PDB entry 7ZC6 | electron microscopy, 4.27 A resolution (low resolution: residue-level contacts below are approximate; hydrogen-bond / salt-bridge calls are withheld) | chains A and B of the 6 polymer chains in the assembly

[Chain A]
Name: RnfA
Organism: Clostridium tetanomorphum
Sequence (191 residues; each row starts with the number of its first residue):
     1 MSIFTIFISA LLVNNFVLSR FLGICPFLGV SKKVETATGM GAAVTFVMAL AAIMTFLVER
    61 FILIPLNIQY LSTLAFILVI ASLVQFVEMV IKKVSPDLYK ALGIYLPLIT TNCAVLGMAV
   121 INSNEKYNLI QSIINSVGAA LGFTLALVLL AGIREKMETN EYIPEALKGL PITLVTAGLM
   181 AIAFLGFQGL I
Bound ions: Fe ion: Cys25, Cys113 (shared with 2 residues of chain E)
Reported in the primary citation:
  - Fe ion coordination: Cys25, Cys113

[Chain B]
Name: RnfB
Organism: Clostridium tetanomorphum
Sequence (274 residues; numbered 1 to 274; the number before each row is that of its first residue):
     1 MEGLLFPVLS LGGLGVVFGL LLGYASKKFA VEVDERVPMV RAALPGANCG GCGFAGCDAY
    61 ADAVVNAGAK PNGCPVGGAA CAAKIAEIMG VVVDSSEPKK AYVKCQGTCD KAKEKYEYYG
   121 AMTCVDAANI PGAGSKTCGF GCLGLGSCVQ VCAFDAIHVE NGIAVVDEEA CTGCGACVSI
   181 CPKSVIELTP MSKKVRISCN SHDKGIEVKN ACSVGCLSCG LCVRNCPSEA ITMVNNLPVI
   241 DYDKCTQCGV CVGKCPTKAI VNLNTNVSKE ASNN
Not modelled in the structure: 31-94, 267-274
Bound ions: 4Fe-4S cluster Fe site 1: Cys105, Cys138, Cys199, Cys212; 4Fe-4S cluster Fe site 2: Cys124, Cys142, Cys148, Cys181; 4Fe-4S cluster Fe site 3: Cys152, Cys171, Cys174, Cys177; 4Fe-4S cluster Fe site 4: Cys216, Cys219, Cys222, Cys255; 4Fe-4S cluster Fe site 5: Cys226, Cys245, Cys248, Cys251
Residues lining bound ligands:
  - 4Fe-4S cluster (SF4), molecule 1: Ala101, Cys152, Phe154, Ile157, Cys171, Thr172, Gly173, Cys174, Gly175, Ala176, Cys177
  - 4Fe-4S cluster (SF4), molecule 2: Lys104, Cys105, Gln106, Gly107, Lys136, Cys138, Phe140, Gly141, Ser198, Cys199, Asn200, Cys212, Val214, Gly215
  - 4Fe-4S cluster (SF4), molecule 3: Cys124, Cys142, Leu143, Gly144, Gly146, Ser147, Cys148, Ala164, Cys177, Ile180, Cys181, Val185
  - 4Fe-4S cluster (SF4), molecule 4: Val195, Cys226, Pro227, Ser228, Ala230, Ile240, Cys245, Thr246, Gln247, Cys248, Gly249, Val250, Cys251
  - 4Fe-4S cluster (SF4), molecule 5: Cys216, Leu217, Ser218, Cys219, Gly220, Leu221, Cys222, Met233, Pro238, Cys255, Ala259

[Interface between chain A and chain B]
Pairs across the interface (11; chain A residue first):
  Leu66(A) with Phe6(B); Ser10(B)
  Tyr70(A) with Pro7(B)
  Leu78(A) with Phe18(B)
  Ser82(A) with Phe18(B); Leu21(B)
  Gln85(A) with Leu22(B)
  Phe86(A) with Leu21(B)
  Met89(A) with Ala25(B); Phe29(B)
  Lys93(A) with Phe29(B)
Interface residues without a listed pair, chain A (12 interface residues in all): Ile62, Leu74, Val79, Lys92
Interface residues without a listed pair, chain B (10 interface residues in all): Leu11, Leu14

[Overview]
Chain A and chain B form an interface of 12 and 10 residues respectively. Bound to chain B: 5 copies of 4Fe-4S
cluster. The Fe ion site is built by Cys25(A) and Cys113(A). The 4Fe-4S cluster Fe site 1 is built by
Cys105(B), Cys138(B), Cys199(B) and Cys212(B). From the paper: Fe ion coordination by Cys25(A) and Cys113(A).
Chain A is RnfA and chain B is RnfB, both from Clostridium tetanomorphum; the structure, Na+ - translocating
ferredoxin: NAD+ reductase (Rnf) of C. tetanomorphum, was determined by electron microscopy.
